Entry 7RAN (electron microscopy, 3.45 A resolution); this record covers chains C and E of the 5 polymer chains in the assembly.

== Chain C ==
Protein: Guanine nucleotide-binding protein G(I)/G(S)/G(T) subunit beta-1
From: Homo sapiens
UniProt: P62873 (GBB1_HUMAN); residues 1-340 here = UniProt positions 1-340
Amino-acid sequence (340 residues; numbered 1 to 340; the number before each row is that of its first residue):
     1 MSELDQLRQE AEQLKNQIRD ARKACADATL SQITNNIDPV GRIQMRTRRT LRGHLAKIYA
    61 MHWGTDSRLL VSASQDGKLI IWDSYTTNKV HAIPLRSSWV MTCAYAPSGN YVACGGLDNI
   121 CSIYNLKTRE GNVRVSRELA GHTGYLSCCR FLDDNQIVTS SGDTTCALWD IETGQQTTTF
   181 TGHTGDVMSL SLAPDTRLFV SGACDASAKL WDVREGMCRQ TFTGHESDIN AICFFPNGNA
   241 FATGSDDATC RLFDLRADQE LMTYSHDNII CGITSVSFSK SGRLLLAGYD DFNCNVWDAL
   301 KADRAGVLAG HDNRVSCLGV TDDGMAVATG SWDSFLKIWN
Unresolved in the structure: 1-2
Curated features (UniProtKB/Swiss-Prot):
  - modified residue: Ser2 (N-acetylserine), His266 (Phosphohistidine)
  - natural variant: Leu30 (L30F: In MRD42; uncertain significance), Arg52 (R52G: In MRD42), Gly64 (G64V: In MRD42), Asp76 (D76E: In MRD42; D76G: In MRD42), Gly77 (G77S: In MRD42), Lys78 (K78R: In MRD42), Ile80 (I80N: In MRD42; I80T: In MRD42), His91 (H91R: In MRD42; uncertain significance), Ala92 (A92T: In MRD42), Pro94 (P94S: In MRD42), Leu95 (L95P: In MRD42), Arg96 (R96L: In MRD42), 5 further natural variant entries in UniProt

== Chain E ==
Protein: single-chain variable fragment 16 (scFv16)
From: Homo sapiens
Notes: antibody fragment or engineered binder
Amino-acid sequence (286 residues; row label = number of the first residue in the row; note: 5 numbers in that range are skipped by the numbering (no residue carries them; nothing is unmodelled there); a row labelled like 119A-119Q holds insertion residues (119A, then the next letters in order); numbers below 1 keep their minus sign (Met-37 is residue -37)):
   -37 MLLVNQSHQG FNKEHTSKMV SAIVLYVLLA AAAHSAFADV QLVESGGGLV QPGGSRKLSC
    23 SASGFAFSSF GMHWVRQAPE KGLEWVAYIS SGSGTIYYAD TVKGRFTISR DDPKNTLFLQ
    83 MTSLRSEDTA MYYCVRSIYY YGSSPFDFWG QGTTLTV
119A-119Q SSGGGGSGGGGSGGGGS
   125 DIVMTQATSS VPVTPGESVS ISCRSSKSLL HSNGNTYLYW FLQRPGQSPQ LLIYRMSNLA
   185 SGVPDRFSGS GSGTAFTLTI SRLEAEDVGV YYCMQHLEYP LTFGAGTKLE LK
Unresolved in the structure: -37 to 1, 36, 119A-119Q, 236
Cystine bridges: Cys22-Cys96, Cys147-Cys217

== How chain C and chain E interact ==
Contacting residue pairs - 5 pairs, chain C then chain E:
  Arg68(C) - Tyr103(E)
  Val90(C) - Tyr102(E)  hydrophobic
  Glu130(C) - Phe27(E)
  Glu130(C) - Ala28(E)
  Glu130(C) - Phe32(E)
Also at the interface, not in a pair above, chain C (6 interface residues in all): Leu69, His91, Gly131
Also at the interface, not in a pair above, chain E (6 interface residues in all): Gly26

== Summary ==
Chain C and chain E each contribute 6 residues to their interface.
Chain C is Guanine nucleotide-binding protein G(I)/G(S)/G(T) subunit beta-1 and chain E is single-chain
variable fragment 16 (scFv16), both from Homo sapiens; the structure, 5-HT2AR bound to a novel agonist in
complex with a mini-Gq protein and an active-state stabilizing ..., was determined by electron microscopy.
